4EPB - chains C and A of the 3 polymer chains in the assembly; structure by X-ray diffraction, 1.75 A resolution.

# Chain C
Protein: Urease subunit alpha
From: Enterobacter aerogenes
Notes: EC 3.5.1.5
Reference sequence: P18314 (URE1_ENTAE); residues 1002-1567 here correspond to UniProt positions 2-567 (UniProt number = residue number - 1000)
Amino-acid sequence (566 residues; row label = number of the first residue in the row):
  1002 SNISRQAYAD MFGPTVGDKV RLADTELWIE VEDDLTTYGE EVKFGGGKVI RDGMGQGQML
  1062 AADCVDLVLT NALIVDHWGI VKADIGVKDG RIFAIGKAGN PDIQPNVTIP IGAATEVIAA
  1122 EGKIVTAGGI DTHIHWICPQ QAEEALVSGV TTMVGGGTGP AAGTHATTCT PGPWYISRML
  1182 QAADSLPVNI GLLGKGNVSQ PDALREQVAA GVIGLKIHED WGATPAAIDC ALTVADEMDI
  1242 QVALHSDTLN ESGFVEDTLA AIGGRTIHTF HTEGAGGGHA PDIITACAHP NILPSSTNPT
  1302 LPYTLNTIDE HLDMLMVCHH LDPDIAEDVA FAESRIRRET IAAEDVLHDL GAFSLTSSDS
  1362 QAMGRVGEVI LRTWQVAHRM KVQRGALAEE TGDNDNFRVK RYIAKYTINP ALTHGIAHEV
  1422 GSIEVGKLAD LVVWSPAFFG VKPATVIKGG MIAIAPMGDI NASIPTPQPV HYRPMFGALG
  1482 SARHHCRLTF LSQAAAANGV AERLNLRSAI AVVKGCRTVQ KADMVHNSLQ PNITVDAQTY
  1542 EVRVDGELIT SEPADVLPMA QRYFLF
Modified positions: Lys1217 (lysine nz-carboxylic acid; KCX)
Swiss-Prot annotation at these positions:
  - active site: His1320 (Proton donor)
  - binding site (Ni(2+)): His1134, His1136, Lys1217, His1246, His1272, Asp1360
  - binding site (substrate): His1219
  - modified residue: Lys1217 (N6-carboxylysine)
Ion coordination: Ni2+ site 1: His1134, His1136, Lys1217, Asp1360; Ni2+ site 2: Lys1217, His1246, His1272

# Chain A
Protein: Urease subunit gamma
From: Enterobacter aerogenes
Notes: EC 3.5.1.5
Reference sequence: P18316 (URE3_ENTAE); residues 3001-3100 here correspond to UniProt positions 1-100 (UniProt number = residue number - 3000)
Amino-acid sequence (100 residues; row label = number of the first residue in the row):
  3001 MELTPREKDK LLLFTAALVA ERRLARGLKL NYPESVALIS AFIMEGARDG KSVASLMEEG
  3061 RHVLTREQVM EGVPEMIPDI QVEATFPDGS KLVTVHNPII

# Interface between chain C and chain A
Contacting residue pairs (43; chain C residue first):
  Phe1439(C) - Tyr3032(A)  hydrophobic
  Phe1439(C) - Met3076(A)  hydrophobic
  Asp1460(C) - Lys3010(A)  salt bridge
  Asp1460(C) - Glu3083(A)
  Asn1462(C) - Arg3006(A)
  Ala1463(C) - Glu3083(A)
  Ser1464(C) - Glu3083(A)  hydrogen bond
  Ser1464(C) - Leu3092(A)
  Ile1465(C) - Gln3081(A)
  Ile1465(C) - Leu3092(A)  hydrophobic
  Thr1467(C) - Gln3081(A)  hydrogen bond
  Pro1468(C) - Gln3081(A)
  Pro1468(C) - Val3082(A)  hydrophobic
  Pro1468(C) - Leu3092(A)  hydrophobic
  Gln1469(C) - Lys3010(A)
  Gln1469(C) - Leu3013(A)
  Gln1469(C) - Val3036(A)
  Gln1469(C) - Ser3040(A)
  Gln1469(C) - Gln3081(A)  hydrogen bond (backbone-backbone)
  Gln1469(C) - Val3082(A)
  Pro1470(C) - Asp3009(A)
  Pro1470(C) - Leu3013(A)  hydrophobic
  His1472(C) - Asp3009(A)  salt bridge
  His1472(C) - Leu3012(A)
  Arg1474(C) - Asp3009(A)  salt bridge
  Gln1562(C) - Asn3031(A)  hydrogen bond (backbone-side chain)
  Gln1562(C) - Met3070(A)
  Arg1563(C) - Asn3031(A)
  Arg1563(C) - Tyr3032(A)  hydrogen bond (backbone-backbone)
  Arg1563(C) - Pro3033(A)
  Arg1563(C) - Met3070(A)
  Arg1563(C) - Glu3071(A)  hydrogen bond (side chain-backbone)
  Arg1563(C) - Met3076(A)
  Tyr1564(C) - Pro3033(A)
  Tyr1564(C) - Met3076(A)  hydrophobic
  Phe1565(C) - Asn3031(A)  hydrogen bond (backbone-side chain)
  Phe1565(C) - Pro3033(A)
  Leu1566(C) - Ala3016(A)  hydrophobic
  Leu1566(C) - Arg3023(A)  hydrogen bond (backbone-side chain)
  Leu1566(C) - Pro3033(A)
  Leu1566(C) - Glu3034(A)
  Phe1567(C) - Val3019(A)  hydrophobic
  Phe1567(C) - Arg3023(A)
Other interface residues (no listed pair), chain A (23 interface residues in all): Val3073, Ser3090

# Overview
The interface between chain C and chain A involves 18 residues on one side and 23 on the other, with 8
hydrogen bonds and 3 salt bridges. Among the polar pairs are Asp1460(C)-Lys3010(A), His1472(C)-Asp3009(A) and
Arg1474(C)-Asp3009(A).
Chain C is Urease subunit alpha and chain A is Urease subunit gamma, both from Enterobacter aerogenes; the
structure, Final Urease Structure for Radiation Damage Experiment at 100 K, was determined by X-ray
diffraction together with 4EP8, 4EPD and 4EPE from the same study.
